PDB entry 6RXE | X-ray diffraction, 1.84 A resolution | chain A

== Chain A ==
Protein: Histidine acid phosphatase
Source organism: Bifidobacterium longum subsp. infantis (strain ATCC 15697 / DSM 20088 / JCM 1222 / NCTC 11817 / S12)
UniProtKB: B7GTV0 (B7GTV0_BIFLS); residues 3-515 here correspond to UniProt positions 33-545 (UniProt number = residue number + 30)
Chain sequence (515 residues; numbered 1 to 515; the number before each row is that of its first residue):
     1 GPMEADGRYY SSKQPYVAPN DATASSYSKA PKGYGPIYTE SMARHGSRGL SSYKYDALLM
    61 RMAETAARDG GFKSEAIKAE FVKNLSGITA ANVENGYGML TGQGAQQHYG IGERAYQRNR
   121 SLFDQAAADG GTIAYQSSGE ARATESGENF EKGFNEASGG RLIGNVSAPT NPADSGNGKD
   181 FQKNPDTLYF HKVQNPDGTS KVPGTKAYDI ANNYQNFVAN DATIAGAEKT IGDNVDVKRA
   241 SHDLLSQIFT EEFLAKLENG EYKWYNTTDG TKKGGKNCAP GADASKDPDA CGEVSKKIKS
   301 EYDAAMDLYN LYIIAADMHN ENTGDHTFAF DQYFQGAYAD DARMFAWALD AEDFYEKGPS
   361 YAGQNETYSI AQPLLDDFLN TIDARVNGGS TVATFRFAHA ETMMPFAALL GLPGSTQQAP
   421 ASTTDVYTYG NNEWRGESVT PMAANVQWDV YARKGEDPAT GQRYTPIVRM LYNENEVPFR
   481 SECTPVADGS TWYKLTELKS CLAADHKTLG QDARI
Not modelled in the structure: 1-6, 454-463
Sequence notes: expression tag (1-2)
Disulfides: Cys278-Cys291, Cys483-Cys501
Ligand contacts: D-myo-inositol-hexasulphate (IHS): Ser12, Lys13, Arg44, His45, Arg48, Ser51, Lys54, Tyr55, Arg142, Tyr189, His191, Lys192, Lys296, Asn310, Asp353, His399, Ala400, Glu401, Met404
From the paper describing this entry:
  - catalytic residues: Arg44, His45, Arg48, Arg142
  - binding site for D-myo-inositol-hexasulphate: Arg48, Ser51, Lys54, Tyr55, Arg142, Lys296
  - contacts within the chain: Tyr53-Asn266 (backbone contact), Tyr53-Asp289 (backbone contact)
  - mutagenesis - K296A: decreased catalytic activity
  - mutagenesis - E293A: increased catalytic activity
  - specificity-determining residues: Lys54
  - conformationally variable residues (loop rearrangement, side-chain flip): Arg48, Lys54, Arg142, Glu401
  - catalytic residues: Glu401 (proposed by the authors, not directly observed)
  - mutagenesis - E401Q: abolished catalytic activity
  - mutagenesis - C278A/C291A (Tm change 10 degC), C278A/C291A/C483A/C501A (Tm change 10 degC): decreased stability
  - mutagenesis - C483A/C501A: unchanged stability

== Overview ==
Ligands of chain A: D-myo-inositol-hexasulphate. From the paper: catalytic residues Arg44, His45 and Arg48
among others; C278A/C291A and C278A/C291A/C483A/C501A reduce stability; 6 substitutions were tested in all.
Chain A is Histidine acid phosphatase (Bifidobacterium longum subsp. infantis (strain ATCC 15697 / DSM 20088 /
JCM 1222 / NCTC 11817 / S12)); the structure, Crystal Structure of Bifidobacterium longum Multiple Inositol
Polyphosphate Phosphatase Complex with Inositol Hexasulfate, was determined by X-ray diffraction, deposited
together with 6RXD, 6RXF and 6RXG.
